Entry 6PWP (electron microscopy, 4.10 A resolution (low resolution: residue-level contacts below are approximate; hydrogen-bond / salt-bridge calls are withheld)); this record covers chains B and C of the 7 polymer chains in the assembly.

# Chain B (and C)
Protein: Small-conductance mechanosensitive channel
Organism: Escherichia coli (strain K12)
Notes: chain C of this document is another copy of the same molecule, construct and numbering; everything in this record applies to it too
UniProt: P0C0S1 (MSCS_ECOLI); residue numbers follow UniProt; this construct covers 1-286
Amino-acid sequence (289 residues; numbered -2 to 286; the number before each row is that of its first residue; numbers below 1 keep their minus sign (Gly-2 is residue -2)):
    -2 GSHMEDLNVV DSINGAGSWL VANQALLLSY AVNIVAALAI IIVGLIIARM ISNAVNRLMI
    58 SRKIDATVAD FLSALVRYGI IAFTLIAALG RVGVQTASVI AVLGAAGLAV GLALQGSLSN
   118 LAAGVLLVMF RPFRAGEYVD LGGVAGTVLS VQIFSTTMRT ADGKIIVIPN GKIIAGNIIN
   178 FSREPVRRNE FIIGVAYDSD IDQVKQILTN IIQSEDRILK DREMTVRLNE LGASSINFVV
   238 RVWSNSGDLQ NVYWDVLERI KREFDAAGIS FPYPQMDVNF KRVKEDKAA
Unresolved in the structure: -2 to 0, 281-286
Differences from the reference sequence: expression tag (-2 to 0)
Curated features (UniProtKB/Swiss-Prot):
  - mutagenesis: Val40 (V40C/G/N: No detectable phenotype; V40D/K: Normal growth stops, without cell death, due to increased membrane permeability to potassium ions and protons (permeability tested only for D substitutions)), Ser58 (S58C: Readily forms disulfide bonds with cross-linkers, suggesting that individual S-58 are only 3 Angstroms apart in the closed state, versus 33 Angstroms apart in the open state crystal structure), Ala158 (A158F: Decreased conductance, due to decreased diameter of the channel portal), Ile266 to Ala286 (Normal levels of channels are expressed; they recover more slowly than wild-type cells after desensitization ...), Ser267 (S267C: Provides biochemical evidence for heptameric structure upon cross-linking)
What the authors report for this chain:
  - mutagenesis - E2A, V6A, S9A, G12A, N20A, Q21A, L24A, L25A: decreased growth

# Chain B / chain C interface
Residue-residue contacts (83):
  Trp16(B) with Gln21(C); Leu25(C)
  Asn20(B) with Gln21(C)
  Asp62(B) with Arg128(C)
  Val89(B) with Arg88(C)
  Gly90(B) with Arg88(C)
  Val91(B) with Ala84(C)
  Gln92(B) with Ala84(C); Gly87(C); Arg88(C)
  Ala94(B) with Ile97(C)
  Ser95(B) with Phe80(C); Ile83(C); Ile97(C)
  Val96(B) with Phe80(C)
  Ala98(B) with Ile97(C)
  Val99(B) with Phe80(C); Leu100(C)
  Ala102(B) with Gly104(C); Leu105(C)
  Leu105(B) with Leu105(C)
  Ala106(B) with Gly108(C)
  Val107(B) with Leu115(C)
  Leu109(B) with Leu109(C); Gln112(C)
  Ala110(B) with Gln112(C); Leu115(C); Ser116(C)
  Ser114(B) with Leu123(C)
  Phe151(B) with Leu123(C); Phe127(C)
  Arg156(B) with Glu181(C)
  Ala158(B) with Arg185(C); Trp240(C)
  Asp159(B) with Arg184(C); Arg185(C); Trp240(C)
  Gly160(B) with Glu181(C)
  Lys161(B) with Phe178(C); Arg184(C)
  Ile162(B) with Ile176(C); Asn177(C)
  Ile163(B) with Ile175(C); Ile176(C)
  Val164(B) with Asn174(C); Ile175(C)
  Ile165(B) with Asn174(C)
  Pro166(B) with Ile171(C); Ala172(C); Gly173(C)
  Lys169(B) with Ala172(C); Asn174(C)
  Trp251(B) with Arg224(C)
  Asp252(B) with Arg224(C)
  Leu254(B) with Asn226(C)
  Arg259(B) with Ile198(C); Asp199(C)
  Phe268(B) with Leu228(C)
  Tyr270(B) with Tyr194(C); Ala230(C); Ser231(C); Gln272(C)
  Pro271(B) with Ala230(C); Gln272(C); Met273(C); Asp274(C)
  Gln272(B) with Asp274(C); Val275(C); Asn276(C)
  Met273(B) with Met273(C); Asp274(C); Val275(C); Asn276(C)
  Asp274(B) with Asn276(C); Lys278(C)
  Val275(B) with Asn276(C); Lys278(C)
  Asn276(B) with Lys278(C)
  Phe277(B) with Phe277(C); Lys278(C); Arg279(C); Val280(C)
  Arg279(B) with Arg279(C)
Interface residues without a listed pair, chain B (57 interface residues in all): Gly14, Ala19, Leu23, Tyr27, Lys60, Val141, Ile150, Asn248, Tyr250, Glu255, Lys258, Pro269
Interface residues without a listed pair, chain C (57 interface residues in all): Ala22, Val29, Gly101, Val125, Met126, Glu187, Thr222, Leu225, Arg238

# Overview
Chain B and chain C each contribute 57 residues to their interface. From UniProt: 4 mutagenesis sites on chain
B. The paper reports that E2A, V6A and S9A of chain B, among others, reduce growth; 8 substitutions were
tested in all.
Chain B and chain C are both Small-conductance mechanosensitive channel (Escherichia coli (strain K12)); the
structure, MscS Nanodisc, was determined by electron microscopy together with 6PWN and 6PWO from the same
study.
